8DFA - chains B and N of the 13 polymer chains in the assembly; structure by electron microscopy, 2.80 A resolution.

[Chain B]
Protein: CRISPR-associated protein, TM1801 family
Organism: Desulfovibrio vulgaris str. Hildenborough
UniProtKB: Q72WF7 (Q72WF7_DESVH); numbering as in UniProt (aligned over 1-290)
Sequence (290 residues; row label = number of the first residue in the row):
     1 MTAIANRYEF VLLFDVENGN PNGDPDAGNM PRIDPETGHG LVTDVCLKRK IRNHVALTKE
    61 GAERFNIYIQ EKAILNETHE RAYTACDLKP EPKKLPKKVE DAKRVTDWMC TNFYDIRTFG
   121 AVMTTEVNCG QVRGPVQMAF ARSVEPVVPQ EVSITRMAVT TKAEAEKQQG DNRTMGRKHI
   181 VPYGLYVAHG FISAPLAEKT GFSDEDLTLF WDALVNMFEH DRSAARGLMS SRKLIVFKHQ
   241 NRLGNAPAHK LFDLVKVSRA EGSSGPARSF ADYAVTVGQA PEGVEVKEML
Disordered / not traced: 85-100, 167-170

[Chain N]
Molecule: TS
Sequence (18 nucleotides; numbered 16 to 33; the number before each row is that of its first residue):
    16 TCGCCAGCCT GAGCATGG

[Chain B / chain N interface]
Contacting residue pairs (11):
  Thr-160(B) / DT31(N)  phosphate contact
  Thr-160(B) / DG32(N)  hydrogen bond to the phosphate
  Arg-173(B) / DG28(N)  base contact
  Arg-173(B) / DC29(N)  phosphate contact
  Thr-174(B) / DC29(N)  phosphate contact
  Thr-174(B) / DA30(N)  sugar contact
  Met-175(B) / DG28(N)  base contact
  Met-175(B) / DC29(N)  sugar contact
  Met-175(B) / DA30(N)  base contact
  Gly-176(B) / DA30(N)  base contact
  Arg-177(B) / DA30(N)  base contact
Other interface residues (no listed pair), chain B (8 interface residues in all): Arg-156, Thr-161

[In short]
The interface between chain B and chain N involves 8 residues on one side and 5 on the other; the contacts
include 1 hydrogen bond. The hydrogen-bonded pair is Thr-160(B)/DG32(N).
Chain B is CRISPR-associated protein, TM1801 family (Desulfovibrio vulgaris str. Hildenborough) and chain N is
TS; the structure, type I-C Cascade bound to ssDNA target, was determined by electron microscopy, deposited
together with 8DEJ, 8DFS, 8DEX and 8DFO.
